Entry 7XHN (electron microscopy, 3.71 A resolution); this record covers chains L and N of the 20 polymer chains in the assembly.

[Chain L]
Name: Centromere protein L
Organism: Homo sapiens
UniProt: Q8N0S6 (CENPL_HUMAN); residue numbers follow UniProt; this construct covers 1-344
Sequence (344 residues; numbered 1 to 344; the number before each row is that of its first residue):
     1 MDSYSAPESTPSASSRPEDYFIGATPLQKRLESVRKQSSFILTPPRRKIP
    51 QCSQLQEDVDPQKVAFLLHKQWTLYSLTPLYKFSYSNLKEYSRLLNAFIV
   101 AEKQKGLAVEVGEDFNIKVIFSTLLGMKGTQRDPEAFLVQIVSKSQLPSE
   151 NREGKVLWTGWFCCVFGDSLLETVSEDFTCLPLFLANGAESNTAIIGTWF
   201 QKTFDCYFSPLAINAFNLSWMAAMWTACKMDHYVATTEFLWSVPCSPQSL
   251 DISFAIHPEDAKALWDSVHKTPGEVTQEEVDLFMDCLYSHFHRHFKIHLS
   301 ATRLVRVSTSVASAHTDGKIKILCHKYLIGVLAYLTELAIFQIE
Not modelled in the structure: 1-24, 106-115, 144-151
UniProt features mapped onto this chain:
  - modified residue: Ser39 (Phosphoserine), Thr43 (Phosphothreonine), Ser53 (Phosphoserine)
Reported in the primary citation:
  - mutagenesis - K155A/R306A/K319A/K321A, K155E/R306E/K319E/K321E: decreased localization

[Chain N]
Name: Centromere protein N
Organism: Homo sapiens
UniProt: Q96H22 (CENPN_HUMAN); residue numbers follow UniProt; this construct covers 1-339
Sequence (345 residues; row label = number of the first residue in the row):
     1 MDETVAEFIKRTILKIPMNELTTILKAWDFLSENQLQTVNFRQRKESVVQ
    51 HLIHLCEEKRASISDAALLDIIYMQFHQHQKVWEVFQMSKGPGEDVDLFD
   101 MKQFKNSFKKILQRALKNVTVSFRETEENAVWIRIAWGTQYTKPNQYKPT
   151 YVVYYSQTPYAFTSSSMLRRNTPLLGQALTIASKHHQIVKMDLRSRYLDS
   201 LKAIVFKQYNQTFETHNSTTPLQERSLGLDINMDSRIIHENIVEKERVQR
   251 ITQETFGDYPQPQLEFAQYKLETKFKSGLNGSILAEREEPLRCLIKFSSP
   301 HLLEALKSLAPAGIADAPLSPLLTCIPNKRMNYFKIRDKHHHHHH
Not modelled in the structure: 212-233, 277-288, 340-345
Differences from the reference sequence: expression tag (340-345)
UniProt features mapped onto this chain:
  - modified residue (Phosphoserine): Ser226, Ser235, Ser282
  - mutagenesis: Arg11 (R11A: Decreases the binding to centromeres), Arg196 (R196A: Decreases the binding to centromeres)
Reported in the primary citation:
  - mutagenesis - K270A/K296A, K270E/K296E: decreased localization to centromere
  - mutagenesis - E3A/E7A, E3K/E7K: decreased localization

[How chain L and chain N interact]
Contacting residue pairs (66; chain L residue first):
  Val243(L) with Ile314(N), hydrophobic
  Pro244(L) with Ile314(N)
  Cys245(L) with Ser308(N); Leu309(N), hydrophobic; Ile314(N), hydrophobic
  Gln248(L) with His301(N); Glu304(N); Ala305(N)
  Ser249(L) with Ser298(N); Pro300(N)
  Leu250(L) with Phe297(N), hydrophobic; Ser298(N); Ser299(N); Leu302(N), hydrophobic; Ala305(N), hydrophobic; Leu306(N), hydrophobic
  Asp251(L) with Lys296(N); Phe297(N); Ser298(N), hydrogen bond (backbone-backbone)
  Ile252(L) with Lys296(N); Phe297(N), hydrophobic
  Ser253(L) with Leu294(N); Ile295(N); Lys296(N), hydrogen bond (backbone-backbone)
  Phe254(L) with Ile295(N), hydrophobic
  Ala255(L) with Cys293(N); Leu294(N), hydrogen bond (backbone-backbone)
  Ile256(L) with Arg292(N); Cys293(N), hydrophobic
  His257(L) with Arg292(N), hydrogen bond
  Asp260(L) with Pro290(N); Leu291(N); Arg292(N), salt bridge
  Leu264(L) with Leu291(N), hydrophobic
  Cys286(L) with Phe275(N)
  Ser289(L) with Phe275(N)
  His290(L) with Thr273(N), hydrogen bond; Phe275(N); Leu291(N); Cys293(N)
  Phe291(L) with Ile295(N), hydrophobic; Phe297(N), hydrophobic
  His292(L) with Asp316(N), salt bridge
  Arg293(L) with Lys274(N); Lys276(N)
  His294(L) with Leu271(N); Thr273(N), hydrogen bond; Ser320(N), hydrogen bond (backbone-side chain); Leu322(N)
  Phe295(L) with Tyr269(N), hydrophobic; Leu271(N), hydrophobic; Ile295(N), hydrophobic; Phe297(N), hydrophobic; Leu319(N); Ser320(N)
  Lys296(L) with Ala315(N); Asp316(N), hydrogen bond (backbone-backbone); Pro318(N); Ser320(N)
  Ile297(L) with Phe297(N), hydrophobic; Leu309(N), hydrophobic; Ile314(N); Ala315(N), hydrophobic; Leu319(N), hydrophobic
  His298(L) with Ile314(N), hydrogen bond (backbone-backbone); Asp316(N), salt bridge
Interface residues without a listed pair, chain L (29 interface residues in all): Glu238, Pro247, Ala301
Interface residues without a listed pair, chain N (35 interface residues in all): Gly313, Leu323, Ile336, Asp338

[Overview]
Chain L and chain N form an interface of 29 and 35 residues respectively; the contacts include 9 hydrogen
bonds and 3 salt bridges. Polar contacts include Asp260(L)-Arg292(N), His292(L)-Asp316(N) and
His298(L)-Asp316(N). From the paper: K155A/R306A/K319A/K321A and K155E/R306E/K319E/K321E of chain L reduce
localization; K270A/K296A and K270E/K296E of chain N reduce localization to centromere; 6 substitutions were
tested in all.
Here chain L is Centromere protein L and chain N is Centromere protein N, both from Homo sapiens. Entry 7XHN
(Structure of human inner kinetochore CCAN-DNA complex) was determined by electron microscopy, deposited
together with 7XHO.
